8RZU - chains A and B; structure by X-ray diffraction, 2.19 A resolution.

# Chain A
Molecule: Histone-lysine N-methyltransferase SETD2
Organism: Homo sapiens
Notes: EC 2.1.1.359, 2.1.1.-; engineered mutation(s): L1609P
Reference sequence: Q9BYW2 (SETD2_HUMAN); numbering as in UniProt (aligned over 1433-1711)
Amino-acid sequence (295 residues; each row starts with the number of its first residue):
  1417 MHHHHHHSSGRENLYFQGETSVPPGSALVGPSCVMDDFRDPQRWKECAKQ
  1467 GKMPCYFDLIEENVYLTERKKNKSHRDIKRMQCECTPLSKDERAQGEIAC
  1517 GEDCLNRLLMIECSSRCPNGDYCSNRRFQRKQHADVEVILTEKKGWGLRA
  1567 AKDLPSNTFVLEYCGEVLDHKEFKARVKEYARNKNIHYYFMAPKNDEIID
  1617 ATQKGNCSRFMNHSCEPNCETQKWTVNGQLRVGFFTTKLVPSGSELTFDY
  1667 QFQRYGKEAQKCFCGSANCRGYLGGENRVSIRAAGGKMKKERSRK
Unresolved in the structure: 1417-1446, 1486-1493, 1705-1711
Differences from the reference sequence: initiating methionine (1417); expression tag (1418-1432); variant Pro-1609 (Leu in Q9BYW2)
Bound ions: Zn2+ site 1: Cys-1499, Cys-1501, Cys-1516, Cys-1520; Zn2+ site 2: Cys-1516, Cys-1529, Cys-1533, Cys-1539; Zn2+ site 3: Cys-1631, Cys-1678, Cys-1680, Cys-1685
Ligand contacts: S-adenosylmethionine (SAM): Lys-1560, Gly-1561, Trp-1562, Ile-1602, His-1603, Tyr-1604, Tyr-1605, Arg-1625, Phe-1626, Met-1627, Asn-1628, His-1629, Tyr-1666, Gln-1676, Lys-1677, Cys-1678, Phe-1679, Cys-1680, Leu-1689
Curated features (UniProtKB/Swiss-Prot):
  - binding site (Zn(2+)): Cys-1499, Cys-1501, Cys-1516, Cys-1520, Cys-1529, Cys-1533, Cys-1539, Cys-1631, Cys-1678, Cys-1680, Cys-1685
  - binding site (S-adenosyl-L-methionine): Lys-1560 to Trp-1562, His-1603 to Tyr-1605, Asn-1628, His-1629, Gln-1676, Phe-1679
  - modified residue: Ser-1696 (Phosphoserine)
  - natural variant: Asp-1453 (D1453N: In ALL; uncertain significance), Asp-1493 (D1493N: In ALL; uncertain significance), Pro-1609 (L1609P: In ALL; uncertain significance; this construct carries the variant), Lys-1654 (K1654Q: In ALL; uncertain significance), Thr-1663 (T1663M: In ALL; uncertain significance)
  - mutagenesis: Phe-1589 (F1589A: Strongly reduced methyltransferase activity), Tyr-1604 (Y1604A: Increased methyltransferase activity), Arg-1625 (R1625H/G: Loss of methyltransferase activity. Abolishes ability to monomethylate STAT1), Cys-1631 (C1631A: Does not affect methyltransferase activity), Glu-1636 (E1636A: Increased methyltransferase activity), Thr-1637 (T1637A: Increased methyltransferase activity), Phe-1668 (F1668A: Strongly reduced methyltransferase activity), Gln-1669 (Q1669A: Loss of methyltransferase activity), Arg-1670 (R1670A/V/L/I/F: Impaired methyltransferase activity; R1670P/W/K/Q: Loss of methyltransferase activity), Tyr-1671 (Y1671A: Strongly reduced methyltransferase activity)

# Chain B
Molecule: Histone H3
Reference sequence: B2R6Y1 (B2R6Y1_HUMAN); residues 29-42 here correspond to UniProt positions 30-43 (UniProt number = residue number + 1)
Amino-acid sequence (14 residues; row label = number of the first residue in the row):
    29 APSTGGVMKPHRYR
Unresolved in the structure: 40-42
Differences from the reference sequence: conflict Met-36 (Lys37 in B2R6Y1)

# How chain A and chain B interact
Contacting residue pairs (46; chain A residue first):
  Tyr-1579(A) with Met-36(B)
  Phe-1589(A) with Val-35(B), hydrophobic
  Ala-1597(A) with Pro-30(B), hydrophobic
  Asn-1601(A) with Thr-32(B)
  Tyr-1604(A) with Thr-32(B), hydrogen bond (side chain-backbone); Gly-33(B)
  Tyr-1605(A) with Met-36(B)
  Phe-1606(A) with Gly-34(B); Val-35(B); Met-36(B), hydrogen bond (backbone-backbone)
  Met-1607(A) with Met-36(B); Pro-38(B)
  Ala-1608(A) with Val-35(B), hydrophobic; Met-36(B), hydrogen bond (backbone-backbone); Lys-37(B); Pro-38(B)
  Lys-1610(A) with Lys-37(B); Pro-38(B); His-39(B)
  Ile-1614(A) with Val-35(B), hydrophobic
  Thr-1637(A) with Pro-38(B)
  Phe-1664(A) with Met-36(B), hydrophobic
  Tyr-1666(A) with Met-36(B); Lys-37(B), hydrogen bond (backbone-backbone)
  Gln-1667(A) with Lys-37(B)
  Phe-1668(A) with Gly-34(B); Val-35(B)
  Gln-1669(A) with Gly-34(B); Val-35(B), hydrogen bond (backbone-backbone); Lys-37(B)
  Arg-1670(A) with Gly-33(B)
  Tyr-1671(A) with Pro-30(B), hydrophobic; Thr-32(B); Gly-33(B), hydrogen bond (backbone-backbone); Gly-34(B)
  Gly-1672(A) with Pro-30(B); Ser-31(B); Thr-32(B); Gly-33(B), hydrogen bond (backbone-backbone)
  Lys-1673(A) with Ala-29(B); Pro-30(B), hydrogen bond (backbone-backbone); Ser-31(B), hydrogen bond (backbone-backbone)
  Glu-1674(A) with Ser-31(B), hydrogen bond (backbone-backbone)
  Ala-1699(A) with Lys-37(B), hydrogen bond (backbone-side chain)
  Ala-1700(A) with Val-35(B); Lys-37(B)
Other interface residues (no listed pair), chain A (31 interface residues in all): Val-1593, Pro-1609, Asp-1665, Arg-1694, Ile-1697, Gly-1701, Gly-1702

# Summary
The interface between chain A and chain B involves 31 residues on one side and 11 on the other; the contacts
include 11 hydrogen bonds. Polar pairs include Tyr-1604(A)/Thr-32(B), Ala-1699(A)/Lys-37(B) and
Phe-1606(A)/Met-36(B). Ligands of chain A: S-adenosylmethionine.
Here chain A is Histone-lysine N-methyltransferase SETD2 (Homo sapiens) and chain B is Histone H3. Entry 8RZU
(Structure of human SETD2 L1609P mutant in complex with SAM and H3K36M peptide) was determined by X-ray
diffraction.
